PDB entry 7QL6 | electron microscopy, 3.23 A resolution | chains D and E of the 5 polymer chains in the assembly

# Chain D
Molecule: Acetylcholine receptor subunit alpha
From: Tetronarce californica
Reference sequence: P02710 (ACHA_TETCF); residues 1-437 here correspond to UniProt positions 25-461 (UniProt number = residue number + 24)
Sequence (437 residues; numbered 1 to 437; the number before each row is that of its first residue):
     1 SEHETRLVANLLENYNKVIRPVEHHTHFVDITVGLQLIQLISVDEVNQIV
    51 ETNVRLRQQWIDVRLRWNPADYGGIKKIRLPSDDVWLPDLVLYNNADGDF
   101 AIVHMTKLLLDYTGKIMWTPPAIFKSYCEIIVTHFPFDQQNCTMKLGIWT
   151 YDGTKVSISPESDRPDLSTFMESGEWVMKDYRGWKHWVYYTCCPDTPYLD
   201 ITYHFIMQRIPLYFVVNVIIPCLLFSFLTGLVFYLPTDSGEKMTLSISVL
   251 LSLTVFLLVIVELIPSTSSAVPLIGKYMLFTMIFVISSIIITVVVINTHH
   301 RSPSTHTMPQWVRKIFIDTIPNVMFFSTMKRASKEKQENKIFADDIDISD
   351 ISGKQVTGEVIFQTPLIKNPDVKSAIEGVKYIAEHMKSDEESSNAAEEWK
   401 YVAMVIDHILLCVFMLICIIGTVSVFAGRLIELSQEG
Not modelled in the structure: 323-375, 422-437
Curated features (UniProtKB/Swiss-Prot):
  - glycosylation: Asn141 (N-linked (GlcNAc...) asparagine)
Disulfides: Cys128-Cys142, Cys192-Cys193
Glycans and other covalent adducts: glycan linked to Asn141
Small-molecule neighbours: carbamyl-choline (CCE; 2-[(aminocarbonyl)oxy]-N,N,N-trimethylethanaminium): Tyr93, Trp149, Thr150, Tyr190, Cys192, Cys193, Tyr198
From the paper describing this entry:
  - binding site for carbamyl-choline: Tyr93
  - post-translational modification sites: Asn141
  - specificity-determining residues: Pro197 (proposed by the authors, not directly observed)

# Chain E
Molecule: Acetylcholine receptor subunit gamma
From: Tetronarce californica
Reference sequence: P02714 (ACHG_TETCF); residues 1-489 here correspond to UniProt positions 18-506 (UniProt number = residue number + 17)
Sequence (489 residues; numbered 1 to 489; the number before each row is that of its first residue):
     1 ENEEGRLIEKLLGDYDKRIIPAKTLDHIIDVTLKLTLTNLISLNEKEEAL
    51 TTNVWIEIQWNDYRLSWNTSEYEGIDLVRIPSELLWLPDVVLENNVDGQF
   101 EVAYYANVLVYNDGSMYWLPPAIYRSTCPIAVTYFPFDWQNCSLVFRSQT
   151 YNAHEVNLQLSAEEGEAVEWIHIDPEDFTENGEWTIRHRPAKKNYNWQLT
   201 KDDTDFQEIIFFLIIQRKPLFYIINIIAPCVLISSLVVLVYFLPAQAGGQ
   251 KCTLSISVLLAQTIFLFLIAQKVPETSLNVPLIGKYLIFVMFVSMLIVMN
   301 CVIVLNVSLRTPNTHSLSEKIKHLFLGFLPKYLGMQLEPSEETPEKPQPR
   351 RRSSFGIMIKAEEYILKKPRSELMFEEQKDRHGLKRVNKMTSDIDIGTTV
   401 DLYKDLANFAPEIKSCVEACNFIAKSTKEQNDSGSENENWVLIGKVIDKA
   451 CFWIALLLFSIGTLAIFLTGHFNQVPEFPFPGDPRKYVP
Not modelled in the structure: 1, 335-418
Curated features (UniProtKB/Swiss-Prot):
  - modified residue: Tyr364 (Phosphotyrosine)
  - glycosylation: Asn68 (N-linked (GlcNAc...) asparagine)
Disulfides: Cys128-Cys142
Glycans and other covalent adducts: N-acetylglucosamine (NAG) linked to Asn68; glycan linked to Asn141
Small-molecule neighbours: carbamyl-choline (CCE; 2-[(aminocarbonyl)oxy]-N,N,N-trimethylethanaminium): Trp55, Leu109, Leu119
From the paper describing this entry:
  - binding site for carbamyl-choline: Leu119

# Chain D / chain E interface
Contacting residue pairs - 88 pairs, chain D then chain E:
  Ser1(D) with Ile19(E); Ile20(E); Ala22(E); Lys23(E); Tyr63(E)
  Glu2(D) with Tyr63(E)
  Glu4(D) with Ile19(E)
  Thr5(D) with Ile19(E)
  Val8(D) with Arg18(E)
  Leu12(D) with Arg18(E)
  Gln39(D) with Thr127(E)
  Ile41(D) with Val96(E)
  Arg55(D) with Glu93(E), salt bridge; Asp205(E), salt bridge
  Gly73(D) with Leu25(E)
  Gly74(D) with Leu25(E)
  Arg79(D) with Thr150(E), hydrogen bond (side chain-backbone); Asn152(E); Glu155(E), salt bridge; Thr204(E)
  Pro81(D) with Arg18(E)
  Asp84(D) with Arg18(E), salt bridge
  His104(D) with Gly98(E), hydrogen bond (side chain-backbone); Phe100(E)
  Thr106(D) with Gln149(E)
  Lys107(D) with Thr150(E); Tyr151(E), hydrogen bond
  Pro121(D) with Phe100(E), hydrophobic; Gln149(E)
  Gly174(D) with Thr276(E); Leu278(E)
  Glu175(D) with Glu275(E); Thr276(E)
  Ile210(D) with Ser277(E), hydrogen bond (backbone-side chain)
  Leu212(D) with Ser277(E), hydrogen bond (backbone-side chain); Asn279(E)
  Tyr213(D) with Pro274(E); Glu275(E); Ser277(E), hydrogen bond (backbone-side chain)
  Val216(D) with Ile288(E), hydrophobic
  Asn217(D) with Ala270(E)
  Pro221(D) with Leu266(E), hydrophobic; Met291(E), hydrophobic
  Leu224(D) with Met291(E); Met295(E), hydrophobic
  Phe225(D) with Leu259(E), hydrophobic
  Phe227(D) with Met295(E), hydrophobic; Met299(E), hydrophobic
  Leu228(D) with Leu259(E), hydrophobic; Met295(E), hydrophobic; Val298(E), hydrophobic
  Leu231(D) with Met299(E), hydrophobic; Val302(E)
  Tyr234(D) with Asn306(E), hydrogen bond (backbone-side chain); Arg310(E), hydrogen bond
  Leu235(D) with Val302(E); Leu305(E), hydrophobic
  Pro236(D) with Leu305(E); Asn306(E); Leu309(E), hydrophobic
  Asp238(D) with Ala247(E); Leu309(E)
  Ser239(D) with Ala247(E); Leu309(E)
  Glu241(D) with Gly248(E); Gln250(E); Lys251(E); Cys252(E), hydrogen bond; Leu305(E)
  Leu245(D) with Ile256(E), hydrophobic
  Ser248(D) with Ile256(E)
  Ser252(D) with Leu260(E)
  Phe256(D) with Thr263(E); Phe267(E), hydrophobic
  Val259(D) with Phe267(E), hydrophobic
  Lys380(D) with Ala419(E); Ile423(E)
  Ile382(D) with Ile423(E), hydrophobic
  Ala383(D) with Phe422(E)
  Met386(D) with Phe422(E), hydrophobic; Ile423(E), hydrophobic; Ser426(E)
  Lys387(D) with Phe422(E)
  Glu390(D) with Phe422(E); Glu429(E)
  Glu397(D) with Asn313(E), hydrogen bond
  Tyr401(D) with Asn313(E)
  Met404(D) with Thr314(E)
Interface residues without a listed pair, chain D (59 interface residues in all): Ile123, Ser168, Met171, Pro211, Ile220, Thr244, Val255, His408
Interface residues without a listed pair, chain E (66 interface residues in all): Asp16, Lys17, Trp86, Asp89, Asn94, Gln198, Thr253, Val280, Phe292, Ile303, His315, Cys420

# Overview
The interface between chain D and chain E involves 59 residues on one side and 66 on the other; the contacts
include 10 hydrogen bonds and 4 salt bridges. Polar contacts include Arg55(D)-Glu93(E), Arg55(D)-Asp205(E) and
Arg79(D)-Glu155(E). Ligands of chain D: carbamyl-choline. The paper reports a binding site for
carbamyl-choline at Tyr93(D) and Leu119(E); the specificity determinant Pro197(D).
Chain D is Acetylcholine receptor subunit alpha and chain E is Acetylcholine receptor subunit gamma, both from
Tetronarce californica; the structure, Torpedo muscle-type nicotinic acetylcholine receptor -
carbamylcholine-bound conformation, was determined by electron microscopy together with 7QKO and 7QL5 from the
same study.
